PDB entry 2BSX | X-ray diffraction, 2.00 A resolution | chain A

Chain A:
Molecule: Purine nucleoside phosphorylase
Source organism: Plasmodium falciparum
Notes: EC 2.4.2.1
UniProtKB: Q8T9Z7 (Q8T9Z7_PLAFA); numbering as in UniProt (aligned over 1-245)
Sequence (253 residues; row label = number of the first residue in the row):
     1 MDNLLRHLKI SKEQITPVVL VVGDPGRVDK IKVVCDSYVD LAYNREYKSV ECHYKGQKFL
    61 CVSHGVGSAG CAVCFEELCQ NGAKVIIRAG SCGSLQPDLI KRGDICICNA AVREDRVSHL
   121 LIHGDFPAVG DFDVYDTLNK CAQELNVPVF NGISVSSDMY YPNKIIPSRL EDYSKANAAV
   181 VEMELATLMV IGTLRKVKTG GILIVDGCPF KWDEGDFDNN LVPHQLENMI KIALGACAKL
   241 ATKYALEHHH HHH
Not modelled in the structure: 215-220, 248-253
UniProt features mapped onto this chain:
  - active site: Asp-206 (Proton donor)
  - binding site (a purine D-ribonucleoside): His-7, Met-183, Glu-184
  - binding site (phosphate): Gly-23 to Arg-27, Arg-45, Arg-88 to Ser-91
Disulfide bonds: Cys-106/Cys-108
Residues lining bound ligands: inosine (NOS): His-7, Arg-45, Val-66, Arg-88, Ser-91, Cys-92, Gly-93, Tyr-160, Val-181, Glu-182, Met-183, Glu-184, Asp-206, Pro-209, Trp-212
From the paper describing this entry:
  - self-association interface (contacts with another copy of this molecule); pairs are residue here / residue on that copy: Arg-6/Tyr-160, Glu-46/Val-66, Glu-77/Tyr-161, Arg-113/Asp-125, Leu-120/Asn-163, His-123/Asp-172, Asn-177/Leu-194, Thr-193/Asn-177, Tyr-161
  - binding site for inosine: His-7, Ser-91, Glu-184
  - contacts within the chain: His-64/Arg-88 (hydrogen bond), Ser-91/Asp-206, Asp-115/Arg-116, Arg-116/His-119
  - catalytic residues: Asp-206 (citing earlier work)
  - conformationally variable residues (order/disorder transition, side-chain flip): Arg-88, Tyr-160, Asp-206, Trp-212, Gly-215 to Asn-220

Summary:
Bound to chain A: inosine. From UniProt: active-site residue Asp-206, 3 purine D-ribonucleoside-binding
residues and 10 phosphate-binding residues. The paper reports the catalytic residue Asp-206; a binding site
for inosine at His-7, Ser-91 and Glu-184.
Chain A is Purine nucleoside phosphorylase (Plasmodium falciparum); the structure, Crystal structure of the
Plasmodium falciparum purine nucleoside phosphorylase complexed with inosine, was determined by X-ray
diffraction together with 1SQ6 from the same study.
